Entry 4UO3 (X-ray diffraction, 2.87 A resolution); this record covers chains A and F of the 6 polymer chains in the assembly.

== Chain A ==
Molecule: H3 haemagglutinin HA1 chain
Source organism: Influenza A virus
UniProt: C3TUR9 (C3TUR9_9INFA); residues 3-329 here correspond to UniProt positions 20-346 (UniProt number = residue number + 17)
Sequence (327 residues; each row starts with the number of its first residue):
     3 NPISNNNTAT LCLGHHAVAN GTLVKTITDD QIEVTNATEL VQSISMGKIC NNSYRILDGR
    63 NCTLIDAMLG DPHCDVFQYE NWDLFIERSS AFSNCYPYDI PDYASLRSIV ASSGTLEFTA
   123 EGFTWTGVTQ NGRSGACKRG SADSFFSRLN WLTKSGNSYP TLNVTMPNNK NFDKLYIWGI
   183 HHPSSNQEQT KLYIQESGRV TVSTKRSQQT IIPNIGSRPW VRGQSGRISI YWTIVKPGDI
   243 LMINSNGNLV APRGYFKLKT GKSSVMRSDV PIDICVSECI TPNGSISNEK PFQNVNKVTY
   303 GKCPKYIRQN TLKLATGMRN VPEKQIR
Disordered / not traced: 3, 327-329
Sequence notes: engineered mutation Thr30 (Ser47 in C3TUR9)
Disulfides: Cys52-Cys277, Cys64-Cys76, Cys97-Cys139, Cys281-Cys305
Covalent attachments: glycan linked to Asn8, Asn165; N-acetylglucosamine (NAG) linked to Asn38, Asn63, Asn285
What the authors report for this chain:
  - specificity-determining residues: Trp222

== Chain F ==
Molecule: H3 haemagglutinin HA2 chain
Source organism: Influenza A virus
UniProt: C3TUR9 (C3TUR9_9INFA); residues 1-172 here correspond to UniProt positions 347-518 (UniProt number = residue number + 346)
Sequence (172 residues; numbered 1 to 172; the number before each row is that of its first residue):
     1 GIFGAIAGFI ENGWEGMVDG WYGFRYQNSE GTGQAADLKS TQTAIDQINE KLNRVIERTN
    61 EKFHQIEKEF SEVEGRIQDL EKYVEDTKID LWSYNAELLV ALENQHTIDL TDAEMNKLFE
   121 KTRRQLRENA EDMGGGCFKI YHKCDNACIG SIRNGTYDHY IYRDEALNNR FQ
Disordered / not traced: 172
Covalent attachments: glycan linked to Asn154
What the authors report for this chain:
  - post-translational modification sites: Asn154 (proposed by the authors, not directly observed)

== Interface between chain A and chain F ==
Pairs across the interface (10):
  Ser107(A) with Glu74(F); Gly75(F); Arg76(F), hydrogen bond (side chain-backbone)
  Ser110(A) with Asp79(F), hydrogen bond
  Ile111(A) with Val73(F), hydrophobic; Gly75(F)
  Arg208(A) with Glu72(F), salt bridge
  Ile236(A) with Val73(F), hydrophobic
  Lys238(A) with Ser71(F), hydrogen bond (side chain-backbone); Glu72(F), salt bridge
Other interface residues (no listed pair), chain A (8 interface residues in all): Ala106, Leu260

== Summary ==
8 residues of chain A face 7 of chain F across their interface; the contacts include 3 hydrogen bonds and 2
salt bridges. Among the polar pairs are Arg208(A)-Glu72(F), Lys238(A)-Glu72(F) and Ser107(A)-Arg76(F).
N-acetylglucosamine is covalently linked to Asn38(A), Asn63(A) and Asn285(A). The paper reports the
specificity determinant Trp222(A); a modification site at Asn154(F).
Here chain A is H3 haemagglutinin HA1 chain and chain F is H3 haemagglutinin HA2 chain, both from Influenza A
virus. Entry 4UO3 (Structure of the A_Equine_Richmond_07 H3 haemagglutinin mutant Ser30Thr) was determined by
X-ray diffraction (same publication as 4UNW, 4UNX, 4UNY, 4UNZ, 4UO0, 4UO1 and 8 further entries).
